Entry 8FLT (electron microscopy, 3.03 A resolution); this record covers chains B and N of the 6 polymer chains in the assembly.

[Chain B]
Name: Guanine nucleotide-binding protein G(I)/G(S)/G(T) subunit beta-1
From: Homo sapiens
Reference sequence: P62873 (GBB1_HUMAN); numbering as in UniProt (aligned over 2-340)
Sequence (340 residues; each row starts with the number of its first residue):
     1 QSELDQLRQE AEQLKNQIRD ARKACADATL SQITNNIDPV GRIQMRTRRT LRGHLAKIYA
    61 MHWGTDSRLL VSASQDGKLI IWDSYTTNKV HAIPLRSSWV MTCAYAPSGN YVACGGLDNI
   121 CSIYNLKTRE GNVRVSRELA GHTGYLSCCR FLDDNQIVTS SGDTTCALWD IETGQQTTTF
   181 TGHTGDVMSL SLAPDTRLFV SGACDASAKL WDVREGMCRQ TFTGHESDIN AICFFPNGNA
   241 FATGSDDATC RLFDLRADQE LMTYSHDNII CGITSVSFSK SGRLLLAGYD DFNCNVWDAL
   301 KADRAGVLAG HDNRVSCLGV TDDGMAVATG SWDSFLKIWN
Disordered / not traced: 1-2
Sequence notes: expression tag (1)
Swiss-Prot annotation at these positions:
  - modified residue: Ser2 (N-acetylserine), His266 (Phosphohistidine)
  - natural variant: Leu30 (L30F: In MRD42; uncertain significance), Arg52 (R52G: In MRD42), Gly64 (G64V: In MRD42), Asp76 (D76E: In MRD42; D76G: In MRD42), Gly77 (G77S: In MRD42), Lys78 (K78R: In MRD42), Ile80 (I80N: In MRD42; I80T: In MRD42), His91 (H91R: In MRD42; uncertain significance), Ala92 (A92T: In MRD42), Pro94 (P94S: In MRD42), Leu95 (L95P: In MRD42), Arg96 (R96L: In MRD42), 5 further natural variant entries in UniProt

[Chain N]
Name: Nanobody35
From: Lama glama
Notes: antibody fragment or engineered binder
Sequence (128 residues; row label = number of the first residue in the row):
     1 QVQLQESGGG LVQPGGSLRL SCAASGFTFS NYKMNWVRQA PGKGLEWVSD ISQSGASISY
    61 TGSVKGRFTI SRDNAKNTLY LQMNSLKPED TAVYYCARCP APFTRDCFDV TSTTYAYRGQ
   121 GTQVTVSS
Disordered / not traced: 127-128
Cystine bridges: Cys22-Cys96, Cys99-Cys107

[How chain B and chain N interact]
Pairs across the interface (22):
  Arg8(B) with Gln120(N), hydrogen bond
  Lys15(B) with Gln1(N)
  Thr184(B) with Thr114(N)
  Cys204(B) with Ala116(N); Tyr117(N), hydrogen bond (backbone-side chain)
  Asp205(B) with Ala116(N); Tyr117(N)
  Ala206(B) with Tyr117(N), hydrogen bond (backbone-side chain)
  Glu226(B) with Val2(N); Gly26(N); Phe27(N); Thr28(N); Tyr32(N), hydrogen bond; Arg98(N), hydrogen bond (backbone-side chain)
  Ser227(B) with Pro100(N), hydrogen bond (side chain-backbone); Ala101(N); Tyr117(N)
  Asp228(B) with Pro100(N); Tyr117(N), hydrogen bond
  Asp246(B) with Pro102(N)
  Asp247(B) with Tyr32(N)
  Ile270(B) with Phe103(N), hydrophobic
Other interface residues (no listed pair), chain B (15 interface residues in all): Glu12, Thr223, His225
Other interface residues (no listed pair), chain N (16 interface residues in all): Gln3

[Overview]
15 residues of chain B and 16 residues of chain N are in contact, with 7 hydrogen bonds. Among the polar pairs
are Arg8(B)-Gln120(N), Cys204(B)-Tyr117(N) and Ala206(B)-Tyr117(N).
Chain B is Guanine nucleotide-binding protein G(I)/G(S)/G(T) subunit beta-1 (Homo sapiens) and chain N is
Nanobody35 (Lama glama); the structure, Human PTH1R in complex with M-PTH(1-14) and Gs, was determined by
electron microscopy together with 8FLQ, 8FLR, 8FLS and 8FLU from the same study.
